Entry 8Q3I (electron microscopy, 3.11 A resolution); this record covers chains A and B of the 8 polymer chains in the assembly.

# Chain A (and B)
Name: DNA-directed RNA polymerase subunit alpha
Organism: Mycolicibacterium smegmatis MC2 155
Notes: EC 2.7.7.6; chain B of this document is another copy of the same molecule, construct and numbering; everything in this record applies to it too
Reference sequence: A0QSL8 (RPOA_MYCS2); residues 1-350 here = UniProt positions 1-350
Chain sequence (350 residues; numbered 1 to 350; the number before each row is that of its first residue):
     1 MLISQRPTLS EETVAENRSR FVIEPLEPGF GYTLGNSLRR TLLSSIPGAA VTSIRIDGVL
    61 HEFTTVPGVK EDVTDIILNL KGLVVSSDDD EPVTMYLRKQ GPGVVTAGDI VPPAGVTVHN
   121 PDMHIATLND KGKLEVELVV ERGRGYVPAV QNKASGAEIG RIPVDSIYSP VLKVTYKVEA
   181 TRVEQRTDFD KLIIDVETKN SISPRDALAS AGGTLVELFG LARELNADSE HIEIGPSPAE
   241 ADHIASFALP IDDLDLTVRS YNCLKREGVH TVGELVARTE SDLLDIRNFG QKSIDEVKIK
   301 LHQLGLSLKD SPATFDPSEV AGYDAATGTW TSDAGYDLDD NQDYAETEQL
Disordered / not traced: 227-350 (chain B: 234-350)

# Chain A / chain B interface
Residue-residue contacts - 77 pairs, chain A then chain B:
  M1(A) - E141(B)  hydrogen bond (backbone-side chain)
  M1(A) - R142(B)  hydrogen bond (backbone-backbone)
  M1(A) - Y168(B)  hydrogen bond
  L2(A) - P47(B)  hydrophobic
  L2(A) - D90(B)
  L2(A) - R142(B)  hydrogen bond (backbone-backbone)
  L2(A) - R144(B)
  I3(A) - R144(B)  hydrogen bond (backbone-side chain)
  R6(A) - E217(B)  salt bridge
  P7(A) - L221(B)
  L9(A) - L221(B)
  L9(A) - A222(B)  hydrophobic
  L9(A) - L225(B)  hydrophobic
  E27(A) - S44(B)
  E27(A) - S45(B)  hydrogen bond
  E27(A) - R144(B)
  G29(A) - R40(B)
  F30(A) - R40(B)
  F30(A) - T41(B)
  F30(A) - L218(B)  hydrophobic
  T33(A) - N36(B)  hydrogen bond
  T33(A) - S37(B)  hydrogen bond (side chain-backbone)
  T33(A) - R40(B)
  L34(A) - L218(B)  hydrophobic
  L34(A) - F219(B)  hydrophobic
  S37(A) - T33(B)  hydrogen bond (side chain-backbone)
  S37(A) - S37(B)
  L38(A) - F219(B)  hydrophobic
  R40(A) - G29(B)  hydrogen bond (side chain-backbone)
  R40(A) - Y32(B)
  R40(A) - T33(B)  hydrogen bond
  T41(A) - T33(B)
  S44(A) - F30(B)
  S45(A) - H231(B)
  P47(A) - S229(B)
  R144(A) - E27(B)  salt bridge
  R144(A) - H231(B)  hydrogen bond
  R205(A) - L225(B)
  D206(A) - N226(B)  hydrogen bond
  L208(A) - A222(B)
  A209(A) - A222(B)
  A209(A) - R223(B)
  A209(A) - N226(B)
  S210(A) - S229(B)  hydrogen bond (side chain-backbone)
  G212(A) - F219(B)
  G212(A) - A222(B)
  G213(A) - R223(B)
  G213(A) - E230(B)
  T214(A) - E230(B)
  T214(A) - H231(B)
  L215(A) - T33(B)
  L215(A) - F219(B)  hydrophobic
  V216(A) - V216(B)
  V216(A) - F219(B)
  V216(A) - G220(B)
  V216(A) - R223(B)
  E217(A) - E230(B)
  L218(A) - L26(B)  hydrophobic
  L218(A) - E233(B)
  F219(A) - L34(B)
  F219(A) - S37(B)
  F219(A) - G212(B)
  F219(A) - L215(B)  hydrophobic
  F219(A) - V216(B)
  F219(A) - F219(B)  hydrophobic
  G220(A) - V216(B)
  L221(A) - R6(B)
  L221(A) - P7(B)
  L221(A) - L9(B)
  L221(A) - I23(B)  hydrophobic
  A222(A) - L208(B)
  A222(A) - A209(B)
  R223(A) - G213(B)
  R223(A) - V216(B)
  E224(A) - R6(B)  salt bridge
  L225(A) - L9(B)  hydrophobic
  L225(A) - R205(B)
Interface residues without a listed pair, chain A (42 interface residues in all): T8, L26, P28, N226
Interface residues without a listed pair, chain B (48 interface residues in all): L38, T52, G143, V147, D228

# In short
The interface between chain A and chain B involves 42 residues on one side and 48 on the other, with 14
hydrogen bonds and 3 salt bridges. Among the polar pairs are R6(A)-E217(B), R144(A)-E27(B) and E224(A)-R6(B).
Both chains are DNA-directed RNA polymerase subunit alpha (Mycolicibacterium smegmatis MC2 155). Entry 8Q3I
(Mycobacterium smegmatis RNA polymerase in complex with HelD, SigA and RbpA in State I) was determined by
electron microscopy (same publication as 8QN8, 8QTI, 8QU6, 8R2M, 8R3M, 8R6P and 8R6R).
